5CD5 - chains A and D of the 3 polymer chains in the assembly; structure by X-ray diffraction, 3.40 A resolution.

# Chain A
Name: 93TH057 HIV-1 gp120 core
Organism: Human immunodeficiency virus 1
Chain sequence (353 residues; numbered 44 to 492; 96 numbers in that range are skipped by the numbering (no residue carries them; nothing is unmodelled there); the number before each row is that of its first residue):
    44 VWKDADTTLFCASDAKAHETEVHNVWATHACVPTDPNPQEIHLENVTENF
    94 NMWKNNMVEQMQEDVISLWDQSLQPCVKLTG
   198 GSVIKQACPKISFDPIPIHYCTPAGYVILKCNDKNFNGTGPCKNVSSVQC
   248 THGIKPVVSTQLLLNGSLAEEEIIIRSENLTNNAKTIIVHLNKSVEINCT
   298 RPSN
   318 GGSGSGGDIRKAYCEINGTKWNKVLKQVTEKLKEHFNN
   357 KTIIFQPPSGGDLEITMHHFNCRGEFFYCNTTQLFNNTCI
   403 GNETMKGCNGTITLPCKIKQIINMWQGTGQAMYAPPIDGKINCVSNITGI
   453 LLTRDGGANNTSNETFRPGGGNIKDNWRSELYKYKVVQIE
Disordered / not traced: 318-323, 403-406
Cystine bridges: Cys54-Cys74, Cys119-Cys205, Cys218-Cys247, Cys228-Cys239, Cys296-Cys331, Cys378-Cys445, Cys385-Cys418, Cys395-Cys410
Glycans and other covalent adducts: N-acetylglucosamine (NAG) linked to Asn234, Asn262, Asn276, Asn289, Asn295, Asn334, Asn386, Asn392, Asn448
Ligand contacts: N-acetylglucosamine (NAG; 2-acetamido-2-deoxy-beta-D-glucopyranose): His85, Asn229, Asn241
Reported in the primary citation:
  - post-translational modification sites: Asn276, Asn461
  - mutagenesis - T278G: increased binding to DRVIA7

# Chain D
Name: DRVIA7 Fab Light Chain
Organism: Homo sapiens
Notes: antibody fragment or engineered binder
Chain sequence (210 residues; row label = number of the first residue in the row; note: 6 numbers in that range are skipped by the numbering (no residue carries them; nothing is unmodelled there)):
     1 DIQMTQSPVTLSASIGDRVTITCRASQRIDNWVAWYQQKPGRAPKLLIYK
    51 ASILETGVPSRFSGSGSGTEFTLSINSLQPDDVATYYCQQF
    96 EEFGRGTK
   106 IDIKRTVAAPSVFIFPPSDEQLKSGTASVVCLLNNFYPREAKVQWKVDNA
   156 LQSGNSQESVTEQDSKDSTYSLSSTLTLSKADYEKHKVYACEVTHQGLSS
   206 PVTKSFNRGEC
Disordered / not traced: 214-216
Cystine bridges: Cys23-Cys88, Cys136-Cys196
Ligand contacts: N-acetylglucosamine (NAG; 2-acetamido-2-deoxy-beta-D-glucopyranose): Ile29, Asp30, Asn31, Trp32, Gln90, Phe91
Reported in the primary citation:
  - binding site for N-acetylglucosamine: Ile29, Trp32

# Chain A / chain D interface
Contacting residue pairs (10):
  Thr278(A) - Ile2(D)
  Thr278(A) - Phe91(D)
  Asn279(A) - Phe91(D)
  Asn280(A) - Glu96(D)  hydrogen bond
  Lys357(A) - Asp1(D)  salt bridge
  Gly459(A) - Glu96(D)  hydrogen bond (backbone-side chain)
  Ala460(A) - Asp1(D)
  Asn461(A) - Glu97(D)
  Asn462(A) - Gln3(D)
  Glu466(A) - Asp1(D)
Also at the interface, not in a pair above, chain A (10 interface residues in all): Gly458

# Overview
10 residues of chain A and 6 residues of chain D are in contact, with 2 hydrogen bonds and 1 salt bridge.
Polar pairs include Lys357(A)-Asp1(D), Asn280(A)-Glu96(D) and Gly459(A)-Glu96(D). Chain A binds
N-acetylglucosamine. The paper reports a binding site for N-acetylglucosamine at Ile29(D) and Trp32(D); T278G
of chain A increases binding to DRVIA7.
Here chain A is 93TH057 HIV-1 gp120 core (Human immunodeficiency virus 1) and chain D is DRVIA7 Fab Light
Chain (Homo sapiens). Entry 5CD5 (Crystal structure of an immature VRC01-class antibody DRVIA7 from a Chinese
donor bound to clade A/E ...) was determined by X-ray diffraction (same publication as 5CD3).
